Entry 6QOZ (electron microscopy, 3.40 A resolution); this record covers chains E and C of the 9 polymer chains in the assembly.

== Chain E ==
Protein: Cowpea mosaic virus large subunit
Source organism: Cowpea mosaic virus
Reference sequence: P03599 (POL2_CPMVS); residues 1-369 here correspond to UniProt positions 460-828 (UniProt number = residue number + 459)
Chain sequence (369 residues; row label = number of the first residue in the row):
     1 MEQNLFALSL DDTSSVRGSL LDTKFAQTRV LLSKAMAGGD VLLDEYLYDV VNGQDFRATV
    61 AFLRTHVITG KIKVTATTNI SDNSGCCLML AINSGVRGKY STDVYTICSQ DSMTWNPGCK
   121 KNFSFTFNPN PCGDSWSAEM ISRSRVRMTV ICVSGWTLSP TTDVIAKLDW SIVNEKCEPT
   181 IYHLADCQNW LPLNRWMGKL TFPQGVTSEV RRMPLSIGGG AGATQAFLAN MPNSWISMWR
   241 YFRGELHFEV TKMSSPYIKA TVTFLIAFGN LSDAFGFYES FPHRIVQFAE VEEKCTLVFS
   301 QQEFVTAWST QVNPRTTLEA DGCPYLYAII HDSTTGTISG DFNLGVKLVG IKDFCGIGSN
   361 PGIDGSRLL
Not modelled in the structure: 369
Swiss-Prot annotation at these positions:
  - site (Interaction with the viral RNA): Arg17, Asn174, Trp190
  - modified residue: Met1 (N-acetylmethionine)

== Chain C ==
Protein: Affimer binding protein
Source organism: synthetic construct
Chain sequence (79 residues; row label = number of the first residue in the row):
    32 ENSLEIEELA RFAVDEHNKK ENALLEFVRV VKAKEQVVAG TMYYLTLEAK DGGKKKLYEA
    92 KVWVKPWENF KELQEFKPV

== Chain E / chain C interface ==
Pairs across the interface (7; chain E residue first):
  Ser272(E) with Val62(C); Lys63(C)
  Asp273(E) with Lys63(C), hydrogen bond (backbone-side chain)
  Ala274(E) with Val62(C); Lys63(C), hydrogen bond (backbone-side chain)
  Phe275(E) with Lys63(C)
  Phe277(E) with Glu32(C)
Interface residues without a listed pair, chain E (6 interface residues in all): Glu319
Interface residues without a listed pair, chain C (5 interface residues in all): Arg60, Ala64

== Overview ==
Chain E and chain C form an interface of 6 and 5 residues respectively; the contacts include 2 hydrogen bonds.
Polar contacts include Asp273(E)-Lys63(C) and Ala274(E)-Lys63(C).
Here chain E is Cowpea mosaic virus large subunit (Cowpea mosaic virus) and chain C is Affimer binding protein
(synthetic construct). Entry 6QOZ (CryoEM reconstruction of Cowpea Mosaic Virus (CPMV) bound to an Affimer
reagent) was determined by electron microscopy.
